Entry 5WVI (electron microscopy, 6.30 A resolution (low resolution: residue-level contacts below are approximate; hydrogen-bond / salt-bridge calls are withheld)); this record covers chains U and V of the 47 polymer chains in the assembly.

[Chain U]
Protein: 26S proteasome regulatory subunit RPN8
From: Saccharomyces cerevisiae (strain ATCC 204508 / S288c)
Reference sequence: Q08723 (RPN8_YEAST); numbering as in UniProt (aligned over 1-338)
Sequence (338 residues; each row starts with the number of its first residue):
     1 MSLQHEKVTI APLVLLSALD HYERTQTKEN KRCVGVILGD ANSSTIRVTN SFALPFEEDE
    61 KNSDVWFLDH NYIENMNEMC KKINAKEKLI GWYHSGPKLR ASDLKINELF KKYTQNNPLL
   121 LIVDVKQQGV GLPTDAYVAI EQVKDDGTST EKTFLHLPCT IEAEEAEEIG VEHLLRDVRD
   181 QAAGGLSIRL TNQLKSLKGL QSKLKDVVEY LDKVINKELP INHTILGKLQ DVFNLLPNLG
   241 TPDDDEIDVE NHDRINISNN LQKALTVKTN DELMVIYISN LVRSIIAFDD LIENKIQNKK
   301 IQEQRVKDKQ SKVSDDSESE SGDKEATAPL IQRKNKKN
Disordered / not traced: 1-4, 237-258, 309-338
Swiss-Prot annotation at these positions:
  - modified residue: Ser2 (N-acetylserine), Ser314 (Phosphoserine), Ser317 (Phosphoserine), Ser319 (Phosphoserine), Thr327 (Phosphothreonine)

[Chain V]
Protein: Ubiquitin carboxyl-terminal hydrolase RPN11
From: Saccharomyces cerevisiae (strain ATCC 204508 / S288c)
Notes: EC 3.4.19.12
Reference sequence: P43588 (RPN11_YEAST); residues 1-306 here = UniProt positions 1-306
Sequence (306 residues; each row starts with the number of its first residue):
     1 MERLQRLMMN SKVGSADTGR DDTKETVYIS SIALLKMLKH GRAGVPMEVM GLMLGEFVDD
    61 YTVNVVDVFA MPQSGTGVSV EAVDDVFQAK MMDMLKQTGR DQMVVGWYHS HPGFGCWLSS
   121 VDVNTQKSFE QLNSRAVAVV VDPIQSVKGK VVIDAFRLID TGALINNLEP RQTTSNTGLL
   181 NKANIQALIH GLNRHYYSLN IDYHKTAKET KMLMNLHKEQ WQSGLKMYDY EEKEESNLAA
   241 TKSMVKIAEQ YSKRIEEEKE LTEEELKTRY VGRQDPKKHL SETADETLEN NIVSVLTAGV
   301 NSVAIK
Disordered / not traced: 1-22
Swiss-Prot annotation at these positions:
  - motif: His109 to Asp122 (JAMM motif)
  - binding site (Zn(2+)): His109, His111, Asp122
  - modified residue: Met1 (N-acetylmethionine)
  - natural variant: Lys208 (K208Q: In strain: NRRL Y-53), Ala239 (A239T: In strain: NRRL Y-53), Thr262 (T262S: In strain: NRRL Y-53), Leu280 to Ser281 (sequence variant, change not given here; In strain: NRRL Y-53)
  - mutagenesis: His109 (H109A: Stabilizes ubiquitin pathway substrates; when associated wirh Ala-111), His111 (H111A: Stabilizes ubiquitin pathway substrates; when associated wirh Ala-109)

[Chain U / chain V interface]
Contacting residue pairs (97):
  Leu13(U) - Leu35(V)
  Leu15(U) - Leu216(V)
  Leu16(U) - Ile32(V)
  Leu19(U) - Lys208(V)
  Asp20(U) - Val66(V)
  Asp20(U) - Arg100(V)
  His21(U) - Thr98(V)
  His21(U) - Arg100(V)
  Arg24(U) - Val66(V)
  Arg24(U) - Gly99(V)
  Arg24(U) - Gln102(V)
  Thr25(U) - Gly99(V)
  Thr49(U) - Lys39(V)
  Ala53(U) - Thr98(V)
  Pro55(U) - Gln97(V)
  Tyr72(U) - Asp93(V)
  Tyr72(U) - Met94(V)
  Tyr72(U) - Gln97(V)
  Met76(U) - Met91(V)
  Met76(U) - Met94(V)
  Glu78(U) - Lys90(V)
  Met79(U) - Phe87(V)
  Met79(U) - Lys90(V)
  Met79(U) - Met91(V)
  Lys82(U) - Pro72(V)
  Lys82(U) - Gln73(V)
  Ile83(U) - His40(V)
  Ile83(U) - Ala70(V)
  Ile83(U) - Met71(V)
  Ile83(U) - Pro72(V)
  Ile83(U) - Gln73(V)
  Lys126(U) - Met212(V)
  Gln127(U) - Met212(V)
  Gln128(U) - Met212(V)
  Leu132(U) - Gly224(V)
  Thr160(U) - Trp221(V)
  Thr160(U) - Gln222(V)
  Ile161(U) - Trp221(V)
  Ile161(U) - Gln222(V)
  Ala163(U) - Trp221(V)
  Glu165(U) - Ala43(V)
  Ala166(U) - Leu35(V)
  Ala166(U) - Leu38(V)
  Ala166(U) - Lys39(V)
  Glu167(U) - Leu35(V)
  Glu168(U) - His217(V)
  Ile169(U) - Gly149(V)
  Gly170(U) - Leu35(V)
  Val171(U) - Leu213(V)
  Val171(U) - His217(V)
  Glu172(U) - Glu219(V)
  His173(U) - Tyr203(V)
  Leu174(U) - Ser31(V)
  Leu174(U) - Leu34(V)
  Leu174(U) - Tyr203(V)
  Leu174(U) - Lys205(V)
  Leu175(U) - Thr210(V)
  Leu175(U) - Met214(V)
  Arg176(U) - Tyr203(V)
  Arg179(U) - Lys218(V)
  Arg179(U) - Glu219(V)
  Gln181(U) - Glu219(V)
  Leu186(U) - Val295(V)
  Leu186(U) - Leu296(V)
  Ile188(U) - Lys218(V)
  Arg189(U) - Ser223(V)
  Arg189(U) - Lys226(V)
  Arg189(U) - Tyr228(V)
  Asn192(U) - Lys226(V)
  Gln193(U) - Lys226(V)
  Gln193(U) - Met227(V)
  Ser196(U) - Lys226(V)
  Ser196(U) - Met227(V)
  Leu197(U) - Met227(V)
  Leu197(U) - Val303(V)
  Asn259(U) - Lys306(V)
  Gln262(U) - Lys306(V)
  Thr266(U) - Lys306(V)
  Glu272(U) - Leu238(V)
  Glu272(U) - Lys242(V)
  Leu273(U) - Val300(V)
  Val275(U) - Lys242(V)
  Ile276(U) - Ser294(V)
  Ile276(U) - Ala298(V)
  Tyr277(U) - Gly299(V)
  Asn280(U) - Asn291(V)
  Asn280(U) - Ser294(V)
  Asn280(U) - Val295(V)
  Arg283(U) - Val245(V)
  Arg283(U) - Glu249(V)
  Arg283(U) - Asn291(V)
  Ser284(U) - Asn291(V)
  Ile286(U) - Lys253(V)
  Ala287(U) - Ala284(V)
  Ala287(U) - Thr287(V)
  Asp290(U) - Glu256(V)
  Asp290(U) - Ala284(V)
Other interface residues (no listed pair), chain U (66 interface residues in all): Lys7, Pro12, Asn75, Asn84, Glu87, Glu162, Ser279
Other interface residues (no listed pair), chain V (65 interface residues in all): Arg42, Lys148, Leu225, Asp229, Lys246, Leu280

[Summary]
The interface between chain U and chain V involves 66 residues on one side and 65 on the other. From UniProt:
3 Zn2+-binding residues and 2 mutagenesis sites on chain V.
Here chain U is 26S proteasome regulatory subunit RPN8 and chain V is Ubiquitin carboxyl-terminal hydrolase
RPN11, both from Saccharomyces cerevisiae (strain ATCC 204508 / S288c). Entry 5WVI (The resting state of yeast
proteasome) was determined by electron microscopy, deposited together with 5WVK.
